4CDU - chains B and C of the 4 polymer chains in the assembly; structure by X-ray diffraction, 2.80 A resolution.

[Chain B]
Molecule: VP2
From: Enterovirus A71
UniProtKB: B2ZUN0 (B2ZUN0_9ENTO); residues 1-254 here correspond to UniProt positions 70-323 (UniProt number = residue number + 69)
Chain sequence (254 residues; row label = number of the first residue in the row):
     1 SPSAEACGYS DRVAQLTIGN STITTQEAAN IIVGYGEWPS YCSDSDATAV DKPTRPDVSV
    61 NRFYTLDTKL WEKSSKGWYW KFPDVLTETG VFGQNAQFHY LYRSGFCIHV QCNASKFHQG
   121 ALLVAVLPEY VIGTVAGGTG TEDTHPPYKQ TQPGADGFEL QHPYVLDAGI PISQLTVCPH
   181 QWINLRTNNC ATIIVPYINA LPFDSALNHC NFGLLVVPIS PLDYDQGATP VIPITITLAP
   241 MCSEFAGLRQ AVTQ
Unresolved in the structure: 1-9

[Chain C]
Molecule: VP3
From: Enterovirus A71
UniProtKB: B2ZUN0 (B2ZUN0_9ENTO); residues 1-242 here correspond to UniProt positions 324-565 (UniProt number = residue number + 323)
Chain sequence (242 residues; numbered 1 to 242; the number before each row is that of its first residue):
     1 GFPTELKPGT NQFLTTDDGV SAPILPNFHP TPCIHIPGEV RNLLELCQVE TILEVNNVPT
    61 NATSLMERLR FPVSAQAGKG ELCAVFRADP GRNGPWQSTL LGQLCGYYTQ WSGSLEVTFM
   121 FTGSFMATGK MLIAYTPPGG PLPKDRATAM LGTHVIWDFG LQSSVTLVIP WISNTHYRAH
   181 ARDGVFDYYT TGLVSIWYQT NYVVPIGAPN TAYIIALAAA QKNFTMKLCK DASDILQTGT
   241 IQ

[How chain B and chain C interact]
Pairs across the interface (78; chain B residue first):
  Y35(B) with G38(C)
  E37(B) with H35(C), salt bridge; P37(C)
  D46(B) with I34(C); H35(C), hydrogen bond (side chain-backbone)
  K116(B) with S124(C); F125(C), hydrogen bond (backbone-backbone); M126(C), hydrogen bond (backbone-backbone)
  F117(B) with S124(C); M126(C), hydrophobic; P205(C), hydrophobic; I206(C); G207(C); P209(C)
  H118(B) with S124(C)
  Q119(B) with T122(C); G123(C); S124(C), hydrogen bond (side chain-backbone); P209(C); T211(C), hydrogen bond (side chain-backbone); A212(C)
  G120(B) with T122(C), hydrogen bond (backbone-backbone)
  A121(B) with T122(C)
  P163(B) with M66(C), hydrophobic
  Y164(B) with E54(C), hydrogen bond; L65(C), hydrophobic; M66(C), hydrogen bond (backbone-side chain); R68(C)
  I172(B) with L69(C), hydrophobic
  S173(B) with T51(C); I52(C), hydrogen bond (backbone-backbone); L69(C); S98(C), hydrogen bond (side chain-backbone)
  Q174(B) with T51(C); S98(C), hydrogen bond (side chain-backbone); T99(C); L100(C); Q103(C)
  T176(B) with V49(C); E50(C), hydrogen bond (side chain-backbone); T51(C)
  V177(B) with V49(C), hydrophobic; L100(C), hydrophobic
  W182(B) with I52(C), hydrophobic; M120(C), hydrophobic; I215(C), hydrophobic
  N184(B) with M120(C); F121(C), hydrogen bond (side chain-backbone); T122(C); S163(C)
  R186(B) with F121(C); G123(C); S124(C), hydrogen bond (side chain-backbone); F125(C); A127(C); G160(C), hydrogen bond (side chain-backbone)
  T187(B) with L161(C); S163(C)
  P196(B) with P37(C), hydrophobic
  Y197(B) with P37(C)
  N199(B) with I36(C)
  A200(B) with I34(C)
  L201(B) with I34(C)
  P202(B) with I34(C)
  P218(B) with M66(C)
  I219(B) with M66(C), hydrophobic; L69(C), hydrophobic; R70(C); I215(C), hydrophobic
  S220(B) with T122(C), hydrogen bond; Y213(C)
  P221(B) with R70(C); Y213(C), hydrophobic
  D223(B) with P209(C)
  Y224(B) with P209(C), hydrophobic
  D225(B) with G207(C); A208(C), hydrogen bond (side chain-backbone); P209(C)
Interface residues without a listed pair, chain B (36 interface residues in all): R12, I198, V217
Interface residues without a listed pair, chain C (43 interface residues in all): L46, F159, Y202, L217

[Overview]
36 residues of chain B face 43 of chain C across their interface, with 17 hydrogen bonds and 1 salt bridge.
Among the polar pairs are E37(B)-H35(C), D46(B)-H35(C) and Q119(B)-S124(C).
Chain B is VP2 and chain C is VP3, both from Enterovirus A71; the structure, Crystal structure of human
Enterovirus 71 in complex with the uncoating inhibitor GPP3, was determined by X-ray diffraction, deposited
together with 4CDQ, 4CDW, 4CDX, 4CEW and 4CEY.
